PDB entry 5OMB | X-ray diffraction, 1.94 A resolution | chains A and D of the 4 polymer chains in the assembly

# Chain A
Molecule: Replication factor A protein 1
Source organism: Saccharomyces cerevisiae
UniProt: P22336 (RFA1_YEAST); residues 1-132 here = UniProt positions 1-132
Sequence (134 residues; numbered -1 to 132; the number before each row is that of its first residue; numbers below 1 keep their minus sign (Gly-1 is residue -1)):
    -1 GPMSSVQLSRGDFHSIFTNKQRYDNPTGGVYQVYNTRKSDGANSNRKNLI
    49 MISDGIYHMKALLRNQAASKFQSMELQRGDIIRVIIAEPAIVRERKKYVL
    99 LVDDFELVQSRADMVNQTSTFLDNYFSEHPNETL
Not modelled in the structure: -1 to 3, 37-41
Modified / non-standard residues: Mse1 (selenomethionine); Mse49, Mse57, Mse72, Mse112 (selenomethionine; parent Met)
Sequence notes: expression tag (-1 to 0)

# Chain D
Molecule: DNA damage checkpoint protein LCD1
Source organism: Kluyveromyces lactis (strain ATCC 8585 / CBS 2359 / DSM 70799 / NBRC 1267 / NRRL Y-1140 / WM37)
UniProt: Q6CUV9 (LCD1_KLULA); residues 1-109 here = UniProt positions 1-109
Sequence (111 residues; numbered -1 to 109; the number before each row is that of its first residue; numbers below 1 keep their minus sign (Gly-1 is residue -1)):
    -1 GPMADLWDDNDDDDDILELVNRPPMSQMAVPIKPPESQAEQLMKAKGEVG
    49 VLRQKLSMLEKTLREHDDNQKKLESSLKSSHEEEVTKLKIELERLEDERK
    99 FMLLEQKHLFT
Not modelled in the structure: -1 to 9, 108-109
Sequence notes: expression tag (-1 to 0)

# Chain A / chain D interface
Residue-residue contacts (44):
  Asn43(A) with Leu15(D); Val18(D)
  Arg44(A) with Asp10(D), salt bridge; Asp11(D); Asp12(D), salt bridge; Leu15(D)
  Asn46(A) with Val18(D)
  Leu47(A) with Asp11(D); Ile14(D), hydrophobic
  Lys58(A) with Asp11(D), salt bridge; Ile14(D)
  Leu60(A) with Ile14(D); Leu15(D), hydrophobic; Leu17(D); Val18(D)
  Arg62(A) with Leu17(D), hydrogen bond (side chain-backbone); Val18(D); Arg20(D), hydrogen bond (side chain-backbone); Pro22(D)
  Asn63(A) with Ala27(D); Val28(D); Pro29(D)
  Gln64(A) with Met26(D), hydrogen bond (side chain-backbone); Ala27(D); Val28(D), hydrogen bond (side chain-backbone); Ile30(D)
  Ser67(A) with Ile30(D)
  Gln70(A) with Pro33(D)
  Ile84(A) with Ser24(D); Met26(D)
  Glu86(A) with Arg20(D), salt bridge; Pro22(D); Met23(D), hydrogen bond (side chain-backbone)
  Val90(A) with Asp13(D); Ile14(D), hydrophobic
  Arg91(A) with Asp10(D), hydrogen bond (side chain-backbone); Asp13(D), salt bridge
  Lys95(A) with Asp10(D), hydrogen bond (side chain-backbone); Asp11(D), salt bridge; Asp13(D), salt bridge
  Val97(A) with Ile14(D), hydrophobic
  Leu99(A) with Leu17(D), hydrophobic; Arg20(D)
  Asp101(A) with Ala27(D)
Also at the interface, not in a pair above, chain A (22 interface residues in all): Arg35, Leu61, Ala88

# Summary
The interface between chain A and chain D involves 22 residues on one side and 18 on the other, with 7
hydrogen bonds and 7 salt bridges. Polar contacts include Arg44(A)-Asp10(D), Arg44(A)-Asp12(D) and
Lys58(A)-Asp11(D).
Here chain A is Replication factor A protein 1 (Saccharomyces cerevisiae) and chain D is DNA damage checkpoint
protein LCD1 (Kluyveromyces lactis (strain ATCC 8585 / CBS 2359 / DSM 70799 / NBRC 1267 / NRRL Y-1140 /
WM37)). Entry 5OMB (Crystal structure of K. lactis Ddc2 N-terminus in complex with S. cerevisiae Rfa1 N-OB
domain) was determined by X-ray diffraction together with 5OMC from the same study.
